3FVH - chains A and B; structure by X-ray diffraction, 1.58 A resolution.

# Chain A
Molecule: Serine/threonine-protein kinase PLK1
Organism: Homo sapiens
Notes: EC 2.7.11.21
UniProt: P53350 (PLK1_HUMAN); numbering as in UniProt (aligned over 371-603)
Chain sequence (237 residues; each row starts with the number of its first residue):
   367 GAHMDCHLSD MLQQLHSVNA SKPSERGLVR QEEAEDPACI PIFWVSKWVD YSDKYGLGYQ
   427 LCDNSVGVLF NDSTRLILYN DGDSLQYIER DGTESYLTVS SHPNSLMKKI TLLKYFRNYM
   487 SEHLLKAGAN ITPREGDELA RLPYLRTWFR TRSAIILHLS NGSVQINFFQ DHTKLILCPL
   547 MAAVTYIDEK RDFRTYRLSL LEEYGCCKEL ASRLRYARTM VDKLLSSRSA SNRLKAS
Not modelled in the structure: 367-370
Sequence notes: expression tag (367-370)
UniProt features mapped onto this chain:
  - region: A493 to R507 (Linker), H538 to K540 (Important for interaction with phosphorylated proteins)
  - modified residue: S375 (Phosphoserine), S450 (Phosphoserine), T498 (Phosphothreonine)
  - cross-link: K492 (Glycyl lysine isopeptide (Lys-Gly) (interchain with G-Cter in ubiquitin))
  - mutagenesis: W414 (W414F: Abolishes interaction with CDC25C and reduces centrosomal localization; W414F: No effect on centrosomal localization, nor on S-phase progression; when asscociated with A-427 ...), V415 (V415A: Loss of centrosomal localization and of S-phase progression; when associated with A- 414 and A-427), L427 (L427A: No effect on centrosomal localization, nor on S-phase progression; when associated with A-414. Loss of centrosomal localization and of S-phase progression; when associated with A- 414 and A-415), K492 (K492R: Severe mitotic defects leading to prometaphase delay. Increased localization at kinetochores leading to increased levels of phosphorylated BUBR1), H538 (H538A: In pincer mutant; loss of centrosomal location and decreased interaction with phosphorylated CDC25C and BUB1; when associated with M-540), K540 (K540M: In pincer mutant; loss of centrosomal location and decreased interaction with phosphorylated CDC25C and BUB1; when associated with A-538)
What the authors report for this chain:
  - specificity-determining residues: R516, F535 (proposed by the authors, not directly observed)

# Chain B
Molecule: Acetyl-Leu-His-Ser-phosphoThr-Ala-NH2 peptide
Chain sequence (7 residues; numbered 1 to 7; the number before each row is that of its first residue):
     1 XLHSTAX
Modified residues: ACE (acetyl group) at position 1; T5 (phosphothreonine; TPO); NH2 (amino group) at position 7

# Chain A / chain B interface
Pairs across the interface (20; chain A residue first):
  K413(A) - S4(B)
  W414(A) - ACE_1(B)
  W414(A) - L2(B)
  W414(A) - H3(B)
  W414(A) - S4(B)  hydrogen bond (backbone-backbone)
  V415(A) - L2(B)
  D416(A) - L2(B)  hydrogen bond (backbone-backbone)
  Y485(A) - H3(B)
  H489(A) - A6(B)
  H489(A) - NH2_7(B)  hydrogen bond (backbone-backbone)
  L490(A) - H3(B)
  L490(A) - S4(B)
  L490(A) - T5(B)
  L490(A) - A6(B)  hydrophobic
  L491(A) - T5(B)  hydrogen bond (backbone-backbone)
  L491(A) - A6(B)
  L491(A) - NH2_7(B)
  R516(A) - ACE_1(B)  hydrogen bond (side chain-backbone)
  H538(A) - T5(B)
  K540(A) - T5(B)
Interface residues without a listed pair, chain A (13 interface residues in all): N533, F534
The authors on this interface:
  - interface residues, chain A: R516(A)

# Summary
13 residues of chain A and 7 residues of chain B are in contact; the contacts include 5 hydrogen bonds. Polar
pairs include R516(A)-ACE_1(B), W414(A)-S4(B) and D416(A)-L2(B). UniProt lists 6 mutagenesis sites on chain A.
The paper reports the interface residue R516(A); specificity determinants R516(A) and F535(A).
Here chain A is Serine/threonine-protein kinase PLK1 (Homo sapiens) and chain B is
Acetyl-Leu-His-Ser-phosphoThr-Ala-NH2 peptide. Entry 3FVH (Polo-like kinase 1 Polo box domain in complex with
Ac-LHSpTA-NH2 peptide) was determined by X-ray diffraction together with 3HIH and 3HIK from the same study.
